7KIN - chains D and J of the 10 polymer chains in the assembly; structure by electron microscopy, 2.74 A resolution.

# Chain D
Name: DNA-directed RNA polymerase subunit beta'
Organism: Mycobacterium tuberculosis
Notes: EC 2.7.7.6
UniProtKB: A0A045J9E2 (A0A045J9E2_MYCTX); numbering as in UniProt (aligned over 1-1316)
Sequence (1318 residues; numbered -1 to 1316; the number before each row is that of its first residue; numbers below 1 keep their minus sign (Gly-1 is residue -1)):
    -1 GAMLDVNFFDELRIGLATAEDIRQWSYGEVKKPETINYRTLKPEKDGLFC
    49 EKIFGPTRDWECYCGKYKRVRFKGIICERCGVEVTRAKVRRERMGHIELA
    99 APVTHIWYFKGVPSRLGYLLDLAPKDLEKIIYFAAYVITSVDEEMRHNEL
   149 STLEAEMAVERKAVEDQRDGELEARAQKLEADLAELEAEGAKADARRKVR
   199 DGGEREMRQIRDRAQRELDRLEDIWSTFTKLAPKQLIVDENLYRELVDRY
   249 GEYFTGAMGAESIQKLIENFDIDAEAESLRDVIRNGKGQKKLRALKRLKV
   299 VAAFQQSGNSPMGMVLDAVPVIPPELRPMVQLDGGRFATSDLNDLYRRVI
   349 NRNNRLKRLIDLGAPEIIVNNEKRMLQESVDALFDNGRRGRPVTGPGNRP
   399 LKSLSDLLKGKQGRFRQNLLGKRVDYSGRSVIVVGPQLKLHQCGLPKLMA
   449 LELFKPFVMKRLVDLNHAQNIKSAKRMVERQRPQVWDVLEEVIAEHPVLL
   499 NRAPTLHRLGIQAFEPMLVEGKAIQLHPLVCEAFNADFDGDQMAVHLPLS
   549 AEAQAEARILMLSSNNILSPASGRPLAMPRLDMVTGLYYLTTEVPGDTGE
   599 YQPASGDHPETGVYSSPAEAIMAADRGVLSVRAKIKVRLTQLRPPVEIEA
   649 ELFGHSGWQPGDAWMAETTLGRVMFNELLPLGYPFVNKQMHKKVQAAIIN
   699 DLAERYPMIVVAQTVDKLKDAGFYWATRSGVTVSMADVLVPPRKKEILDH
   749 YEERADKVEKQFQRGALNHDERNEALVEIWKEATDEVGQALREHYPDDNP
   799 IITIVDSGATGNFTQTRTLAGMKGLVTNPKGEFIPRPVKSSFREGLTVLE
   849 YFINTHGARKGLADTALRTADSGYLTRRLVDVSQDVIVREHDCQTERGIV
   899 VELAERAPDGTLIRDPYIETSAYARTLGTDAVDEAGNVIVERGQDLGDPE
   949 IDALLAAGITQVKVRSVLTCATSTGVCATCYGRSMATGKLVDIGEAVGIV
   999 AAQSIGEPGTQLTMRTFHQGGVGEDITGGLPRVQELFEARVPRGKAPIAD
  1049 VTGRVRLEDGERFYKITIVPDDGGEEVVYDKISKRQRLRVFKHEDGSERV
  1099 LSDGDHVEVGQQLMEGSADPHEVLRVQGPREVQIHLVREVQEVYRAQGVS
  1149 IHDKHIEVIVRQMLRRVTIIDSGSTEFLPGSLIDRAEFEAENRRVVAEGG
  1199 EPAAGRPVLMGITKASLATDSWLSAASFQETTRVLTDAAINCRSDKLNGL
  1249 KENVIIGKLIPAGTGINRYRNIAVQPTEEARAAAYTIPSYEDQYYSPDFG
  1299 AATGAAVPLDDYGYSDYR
Unresolved in the structure: 1015-1022, 1091-1096, 1283-1316
Sequence notes: expression tag (-1 to 0)
Ion coordination: Zn2+ site 1: Cys60, Cys62, Cys75, Cys78; Mg2+: Asp535, Asp537, Asp539; Zn2+ site 2: Cys891, Cys968, Cys975, Cys978

# Chain J
Name: RNA polymerase-binding protein RbpA
Organism: Mycobacterium tuberculosis
UniProtKB: P9WHJ4 (RBPA_MYCTO); residues 1-111 here = UniProt positions 1-111
Sequence (111 residues; row label = number of the first residue in the row):
     1 MADRVLRGSRLGAVSYETDRNHDLAPRQIARYRTDNGEEFEVPFADDAEI
    51 PGTWLCRNGMEGTLIEGDLPEPKKVKPPRTHWDMLLERRSIEELEELLKE
   101 RLELIRSRRRG
Unresolved in the structure: 1-4
From the paper describing this entry:
  - binding site for the 100-nt DNA strand: Arg79

# Interface between chain D and chain J
Pairs across the interface (46):
  Gln22(D) - Arg57(J)  hydrogen bond (backbone-side chain)
  Ser24(D) - Arg57(J)  hydrogen bond (backbone-side chain)
  Tyr25(D) - Arg57(J)
  Gly26(D) - Arg57(J)
  Glu27(D) - Asn58(J)
  Glu27(D) - Gly59(J)
  Lys29(D) - Gly59(J)  hydrogen bond (side chain-backbone)
  Lys50(D) - Leu55(J)  hydrogen bond (side chain-backbone)
  Thr55(D) - Leu11(J)
  Thr55(D) - Gly12(J)
  Thr55(D) - Ala13(J)
  Arg56(D) - Ala13(J)
  Asp57(D) - Ala13(J)  hydrogen bond (backbone-backbone)
  Asp57(D) - Val14(J)
  Asp57(D) - Ser15(J)  hydrogen bond (side chain-backbone)
  Trp58(D) - Ser15(J)
  Tyr65(D) - Ala45(J)
  Val68(D) - Glu17(J)
  Val68(D) - Leu24(J)
  Arg69(D) - Leu24(J)
  Arg69(D) - Ala25(J)  hydrogen bond (backbone-backbone)
  Phe70(D) - Ala25(J)  hydrophobic
  Lys71(D) - Asp19(J)  salt bridge
  Lys71(D) - Arg20(J)  hydrogen bond (side chain-backbone)
  Lys71(D) - Arg27(J)  hydrogen bond (backbone-side chain)
  Ile73(D) - Arg27(J)
  Ile73(D) - Pro43(J)
  Ile73(D) - Phe44(J)
  Ile73(D) - Ala45(J)
  Ile74(D) - Val42(J)  hydrophobic
  Ile74(D) - Pro43(J)  hydrogen bond (backbone-backbone)
  Ile74(D) - Phe44(J)
  Ile74(D) - Trp54(J)  hydrophobic
  Cys75(D) - Trp54(J)
  Glu76(D) - Ala48(J)
  Glu76(D) - Trp54(J)
  Gly79(D) - Trp54(J)
  His94(D) - Arg57(J)
  Glu323(D) - Arg10(J)  salt bridge
  Pro326(D) - Arg10(J)
  Gln329(D) - Gly8(J)
  Gln329(D) - Ser9(J)  hydrogen bond (backbone-backbone)
  Gln329(D) - Leu11(J)
  Leu330(D) - Arg7(J)
  Asp331(D) - Leu6(J)
  Asp331(D) - Arg7(J)
Also at the interface, not in a pair above, chain D (33 interface residues in all): Arg21, Gly72, Ala85, Met327, Val328, Phe335
Also at the interface, not in a pair above, chain J (30 interface residues in all): Val5, Asn21, Asp23, Glu49

# In short
Chain D and chain J form an interface of 33 and 30 residues respectively, with 11 hydrogen bonds and 2 salt
bridges. Polar contacts include Lys71(D)-Asp19(J), Glu323(D)-Arg10(J) and Gln22(D)-Arg57(J). Cys60(D),
Cys62(D), Cys75(D) and Cys78(D) coordinate Zn2+ site 1. The paper reports a binding site for the 100-nt DNA
strand at Arg79(J).
Chain D is DNA-directed RNA polymerase subunit beta' and chain J is RNA polymerase-binding protein RbpA, both
from Mycobacterium tuberculosis; the structure, Mycobacterium tuberculosis WT RNAP transcription open promoter
complex with WhiB7 promoter, was determined by electron microscopy (same publication as 7KIF and 7KIM).
